PDB entry 8RDJ | electron microscopy, 2.62 A resolution | chains C and E of the 24 polymer chains in the assembly

Chain C:
Molecule: DNA-directed RNA polymerase subunit beta
Source organism: Sinapis alba
Reference sequence: A0A6C0M5W1 (A0A6C0M5W1_SINAL); residue numbers follow UniProt; this construct covers 1-1072
Sequence (1072 residues; numbered 1 to 1072; the number before each row is that of its first residue):
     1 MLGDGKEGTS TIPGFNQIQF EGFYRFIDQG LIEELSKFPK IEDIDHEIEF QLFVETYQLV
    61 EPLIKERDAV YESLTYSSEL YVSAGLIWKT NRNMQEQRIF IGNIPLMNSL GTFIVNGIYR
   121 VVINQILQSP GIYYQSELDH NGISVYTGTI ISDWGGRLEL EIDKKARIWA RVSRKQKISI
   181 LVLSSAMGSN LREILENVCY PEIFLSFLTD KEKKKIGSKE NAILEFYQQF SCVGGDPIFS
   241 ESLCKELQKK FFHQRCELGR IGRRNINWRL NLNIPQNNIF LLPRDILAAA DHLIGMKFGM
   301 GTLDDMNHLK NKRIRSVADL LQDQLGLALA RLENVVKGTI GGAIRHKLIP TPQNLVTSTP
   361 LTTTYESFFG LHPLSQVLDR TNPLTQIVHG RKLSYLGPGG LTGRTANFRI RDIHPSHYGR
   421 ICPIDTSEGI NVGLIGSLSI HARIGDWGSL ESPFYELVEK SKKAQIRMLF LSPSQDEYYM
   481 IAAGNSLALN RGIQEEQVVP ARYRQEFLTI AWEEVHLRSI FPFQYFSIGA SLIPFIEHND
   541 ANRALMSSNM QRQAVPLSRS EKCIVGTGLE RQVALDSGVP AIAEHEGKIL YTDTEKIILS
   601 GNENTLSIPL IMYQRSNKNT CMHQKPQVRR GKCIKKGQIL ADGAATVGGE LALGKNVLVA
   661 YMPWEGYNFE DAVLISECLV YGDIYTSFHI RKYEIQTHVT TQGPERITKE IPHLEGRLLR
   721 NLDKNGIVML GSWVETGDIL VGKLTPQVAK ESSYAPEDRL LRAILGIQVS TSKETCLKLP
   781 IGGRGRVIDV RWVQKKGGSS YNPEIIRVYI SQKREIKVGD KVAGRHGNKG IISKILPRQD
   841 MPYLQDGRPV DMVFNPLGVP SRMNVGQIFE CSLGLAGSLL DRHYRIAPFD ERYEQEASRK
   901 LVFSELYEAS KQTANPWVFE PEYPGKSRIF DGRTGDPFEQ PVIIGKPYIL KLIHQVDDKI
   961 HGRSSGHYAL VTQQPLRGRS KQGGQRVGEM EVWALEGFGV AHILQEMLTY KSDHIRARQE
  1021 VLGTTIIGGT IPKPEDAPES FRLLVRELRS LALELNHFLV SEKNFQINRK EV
Disordered / not traced: 1-7, 747-771
Differences from the reference sequence: conflict Phe113 (Ser in A0A6C0M5W1), Val657 (Ile in A0A6C0M5W1)

Chain E:
Molecule: DNA-directed RNA polymerase subunit beta''
Source organism: Sinapis alba
Reference sequence: A0A6C0M829 (A0A6C0M829_SINAL); residues 1-1373 here = UniProt positions 1-1373
Sequence (1373 residues; each row starts with the number of its first residue):
     1 MAERANLVFH NKVIDGTAIK RLISRLIDHF GMAYTSHILD QVKTLGFQQA TATSISLGID
    61 DLLTIPSKGW LVQDAEQQSL ILEKHHHYGN VHAVEKLRQS IEIWYATSEY LRQEMNPNFR
   121 MTDPFNPVHM MSFSGARGNA SQVHQLVGMR GLMSDPQGQM IDLPIQSNLR EGLSLTEYII
   181 SCYGARKGVV DTAVRTSDAG YLTRRLVEVV QHIVVRRTDC GTIRGISVSP RNKSRMMSER
   241 IFIQTLIGRV LADDIYIGSR CVAFRNQDLG IGLVNRFITF GTQSISIRTP FTCRSTSWIC
   301 RLCYGRSPTH GDLVELGEAV GIIAGQSIGE PGTQLTLRTF HTGGVFTGGT AEHVRAPYNG
   361 KIKFNEDLVH PTRTRHGHPA FLCYIDLSVI IESEDIIHSV TIPPKSFLLV QNDQYVESEQ
   421 VIAEIREGTY TFHFKERVRK YIYSDSEGEM HWSTDVSHAP EFTYSNVHLL PKTSHLWILS
   481 GGSCGSSLIL FSIHKDQDQM NIPFLSVERK SISSLSVNND QVSQKFFSSD FSDKKKSGIP
   541 NYSELNGIVG TSHYNFIYSA IFHENSDLLA KRRRNRFLIP FQSIQEQEQE KEFIPHSGIS
   601 VEIPINGIFR RNSIFAFFDD PRYRRKSSGI LKYGTLKADS IIQKEDMIEY RGVQKFKTKY
   661 EMKVDRFFFI PEEVHILPES SAIMVENYSI IGVDTRITLN IRSQVGGLIR VERKKKRIEL
   721 KIFSGDIHFP DKTDKISRHS GILIPPGRGK TNSKESKNLK NWIYVQRITP TKKKFFVLVR
   781 PVATYEIADS INLATLFPKD LFREKDNIQL RVFNYILYGN GKPTRGISDT SIQLVRTCLV
   841 LNWDQDNKNS SLEEVRAFFV EVNTKGLIRD FIRIGLVKSH ISYIRKRNNP PDSGLISADS
   901 MNPFYSISPK AGILHQSLRQ NHGTIRMFLN RNKESQSLLI LSSSNCFRIG PFNHVKYHNV
   961 INQSIKKKPL ITIKNSSGPL GTAIQISNFY SFLPLLTYNQ ISVIKYLQLD NFKYIFQVIH
  1021 SYLIDENGRI FNLDPYSNLV LNPFKLNWYF LHQNYNNNYC EETSTIISLG QFFCENVCIA
  1081 KKEPYLKSGQ VLIVQRDSVV IRSAKPYLAT PGAKVHGHYR EILYEGDTLV TFIYEKSRSG
  1141 DITQGLPKVE QVLEVRSIDS ISLNLEKRIK GWNRCITRIL GIPWGFLIGA ELTIVQSRIS
  1201 LVNKIQKVYR SQGVQIHNRH IEIIVRQITS KVLVSEEGMS NVFLPGELIG LLRAERTGRA
  1261 LEEAICYRAV LLGITRASLN TQSFISEASF QETARVLAKA ALRGRIDWLK GLKENVVLGG
  1321 VIPAGTGFNK GLVHCSRQHT NILLEKKTKN LSLLEGDMRD ILFYHREFCD SSI
Disordered / not traced: 1-4, 333-350, 427-435, 505-565, 581-598, 634-664, 748-759, 844-854, 877-884, 891-900, 906-921, 929-936, 951-971, 1057-1064, 1136-1144, 1156-1161, 1332-1359, 1370-1373
Ion coordination: Zn2+: Cys220, Cys293, Cys300, Cys303

Chain C / chain E interface:
Residue-residue contacts (144; chain C residue first):
  Thr90(C) - Arg825(E)
  Asn91(C) - Arg825(E)  hydrogen bond
  Arg92(C) - Leu817(E)  hydrogen bond (side chain-backbone)
  Arg92(C) - Tyr818(E)
  Tyr200(C) - Tyr464(E)
  Phe298(C) - Phe462(E)  hydrophobic
  Met300(C) - Asn466(E)
  His346(C) - Arg717(E)
  Lys347(C) - Arg717(E)  hydrogen bond (backbone-side chain)
  Phe408(C) - Val190(E)  hydrophobic
  Phe408(C) - Asp191(E)
  Phe408(C) - Val194(E)  hydrophobic
  Arg409(C) - Pro156(E)  hydrogen bond (side chain-backbone)
  Arg409(C) - Gln157(E)
  Arg411(C) - Arg186(E)  hydrogen bond (backbone-side chain)
  Asp412(C) - Pro156(E)
  Ile413(C) - Pro156(E)
  Ile413(C) - Cys182(E)
  Ile413(C) - Tyr183(E)
  Pro415(C) - Tyr183(E)
  Tyr418(C) - Ile179(E)  hydrophobic
  Tyr418(C) - Tyr183(E)  hydrogen bond
  Pro423(C) - Arg186(E)  hydrogen bond (backbone-side chain)
  Ile424(C) - Tyr178(E)  hydrophobic
  Ile424(C) - Cys182(E)  hydrophobic
  Val432(C) - Val189(E)  hydrophobic
  Gly433(C) - Arg186(E)
  Ala483(C) - Thr176(E)
  Val498(C) - Leu80(E)  hydrophobic
  Tyr503(C) - Glu1125(E)
  Tyr503(C) - Gly1126(E)
  Arg504(C) - Tyr443(E)
  Arg504(C) - Gly1126(E)  hydrogen bond (side chain-backbone)
  Phe507(C) - Ile161(E)  hydrophobic
  Phe507(C) - Asp162(E)
  Phe507(C) - Leu163(E)  hydrophobic
  Phe507(C) - Thr176(E)
  Phe507(C) - Ile180(E)  hydrophobic
  Thr509(C) - Glu83(E)
  His516(C) - Glu1125(E)  salt bridge
  Tyr525(C) - Leu175(E)  hydrophobic
  Tyr525(C) - Ile179(E)  hydrophobic
  Phe526(C) - Tyr178(E)  hydrophobic
  Ile536(C) - Tyr178(E)
  Glu537(C) - Gly172(E)
  Glu537(C) - Leu173(E)  hydrogen bond (backbone-backbone)
  His538(C) - Leu169(E)  hydrogen bond (side chain-backbone)
  His538(C) - Arg170(E)  hydrogen bond (side chain-backbone)
  His538(C) - Glu171(E)
  His538(C) - Gly172(E)
  Asn539(C) - Leu169(E)
  Asn539(C) - Tyr178(E)
  Asp540(C) - Arg150(E)  salt bridge
  Ala541(C) - Tyr178(E)
  Ala541(C) - Cys182(E)  hydrophobic
  Ala541(C) - Ala185(E)  hydrophobic
  Asn542(C) - Ala185(E)
  Ala544(C) - Tyr178(E)
  Tyr661(C) - Ile55(E)
  Tyr661(C) - Ser56(E)  hydrogen bond (backbone-side chain)
  Met662(C) - Thr51(E)
  Met662(C) - Ser54(E)
  Met662(C) - Ile55(E)
  Pro663(C) - Ala50(E)
  Pro663(C) - Thr51(E)  hydrogen bond (backbone-side chain)
  Pro663(C) - Ile55(E)
  Trp664(C) - Thr51(E)
  Glu665(C) - Gln48(E)
  Glu665(C) - Thr51(E)  hydrogen bond (backbone-side chain)
  Gly666(C) - Phe47(E)
  Phe669(C) - Phe47(E)  hydrophobic
  Pro856(C) - Ile55(E)
  Pro856(C) - Ser56(E)
  Pro856(C) - Met131(E)  hydrophobic
  Leu857(C) - Arg137(E)
  Val859(C) - Leu57(E)  hydrophobic
  Pro860(C) - Leu57(E)  hydrophobic
  Pro860(C) - Met131(E)  hydrophobic
  Pro860(C) - Gln142(E)
  Pro860(C) - Leu146(E)  hydrophobic
  Ser861(C) - Arg137(E)  hydrogen bond
  Ser861(C) - Gln142(E)  hydrogen bond (backbone-side chain)
  Met863(C) - Gln142(E)
  Met863(C) - Gln145(E)
  Met863(C) - Leu146(E)  hydrophobic
  Met863(C) - Leu169(E)
  Val865(C) - Ile59(E)  hydrophobic
  Val865(C) - Leu62(E)  hydrophobic
  Val865(C) - Leu146(E)  hydrophobic
  Ile868(C) - Leu57(E)
  Ile868(C) - Ile59(E)  hydrophobic
  Phe869(C) - Ile59(E)  hydrophobic
  Phe889(C) - Leu173(E)
  Phe889(C) - Ser174(E)
  Phe889(C) - Leu175(E)  hydrophobic
  Phe889(C) - Tyr178(E)  hydrophobic
  Glu891(C) - Glu171(E)
  Glu896(C) - Arg170(E)  salt bridge
  Glu896(C) - Glu171(E)
  Arg899(C) - Asp60(E)  salt bridge
  Phe903(C) - Asp60(E)
  Lys926(C) - Gly58(E)
  Lys926(C) - Asp61(E)  salt bridge
  Phe938(C) - Thr51(E)
  Phe938(C) - Ala52(E)
  Phe938(C) - Ser54(E)
  Glu939(C) - Ala52(E)  hydrogen bond (backbone-backbone)
  Glu939(C) - Thr53(E)  hydrogen bond
  Gln940(C) - Thr53(E)  hydrogen bond (backbone-backbone)
  Gln940(C) - Ser54(E)  hydrogen bond (backbone-side chain)
  Pro941(C) - Ser56(E)
  Val942(C) - Ser54(E)
  Val942(C) - Ser56(E)
  Ile943(C) - Ser56(E)  hydrogen bond (backbone-side chain)
  Ile943(C) - Leu57(E)
  Glu989(C) - Arg204(E)  salt bridge
  Trp993(C) - Arg204(E)
  Trp993(C) - Val207(E)
  Trp993(C) - Ile322(E)
  Trp993(C) - Gln326(E)
  Ala994(C) - Gln326(E)
  Glu996(C) - Ala319(E)
  Glu996(C) - Ile322(E)
  Glu996(C) - Val1316(E)
  Glu996(C) - Ile1322(E)
  Gly997(C) - Ile323(E)
  Gly999(C) - Gly1325(E)
  Gly999(C) - Thr1326(E)  hydrogen bond (backbone-backbone)
  Ala1001(C) - Val1321(E)  hydrophobic
  Ala1001(C) - Ile1322(E)  hydrophobic
  Ala1001(C) - Ala1324(E)
  Ala1001(C) - Thr1326(E)  hydrogen bond (backbone-side chain)
  Ala1001(C) - Gly1327(E)
  His1002(C) - Thr1326(E)
  Gln1005(C) - Gly1319(E)
  Gln1005(C) - Val1321(E)
  Leu1008(C) - Val1316(E)
  Thr1009(C) - Gly1319(E)
  Pro1038(C) - Leu1318(E)
  Phe1041(C) - Val1317(E)
  Leu1048(C) - Leu1297(E)  hydrophobic
  Leu1053(C) - Ala1301(E)  hydrophobic
  His1057(C) - Leu1309(E)
  His1057(C) - Leu1318(E)
Interface residues without a listed pair, chain C (98 interface residues in all): Gly299, Cys422, Asp425, Thr426, Gly429, Pro500, Glu506, Leu508, Leu545, Arg862, Pro924, Arg933, Met990, Val992, Val1000, Leu1004, Ala1037, Leu1055
Interface residues without a listed pair, chain E (90 interface residues in all): Phe125, Pro127, Ala136, Ser181, Gly184, Ala193, Thr203, Lys440, Ser465, Val467, Gln833, Phe1284, Leu1312, Gly1320

In short:
98 residues of chain C and 90 residues of chain E are in contact; the contacts include 23 hydrogen bonds and 6
salt bridges. Polar contacts include His516(C)-Glu1125(E), Asp540(C)-Arg150(E) and Glu896(C)-Arg170(E).
Cys220(E), Cys293(E), Cys300(E) and Cys303(E) form the Zn2+ site.
Here chain C is DNA-directed RNA polymerase subunit beta and chain E is DNA-directed RNA polymerase subunit
beta'', both from Sinapis alba. Entry 8RDJ (Plastid-encoded RNA polymerase transcription elongation complex
(Integrated model)) was determined by electron microscopy, deposited together with 8R5O, 8R6S and 8RAS.
